Entry 6G0J (X-ray diffraction, 2.10 A resolution); this record covers chain A.

== Chain A ==
Molecule: Serine/threonine-protein phosphatase PP1-alpha catalytic subunit
Source organism: Homo sapiens
Notes: EC 3.1.3.16
Reference sequence: P62136 (PP1A_HUMAN); residue numbers follow UniProt; this construct covers 1-330
Chain sequence (331 residues; each row starts with the number of its first residue; numbering starts at 0):
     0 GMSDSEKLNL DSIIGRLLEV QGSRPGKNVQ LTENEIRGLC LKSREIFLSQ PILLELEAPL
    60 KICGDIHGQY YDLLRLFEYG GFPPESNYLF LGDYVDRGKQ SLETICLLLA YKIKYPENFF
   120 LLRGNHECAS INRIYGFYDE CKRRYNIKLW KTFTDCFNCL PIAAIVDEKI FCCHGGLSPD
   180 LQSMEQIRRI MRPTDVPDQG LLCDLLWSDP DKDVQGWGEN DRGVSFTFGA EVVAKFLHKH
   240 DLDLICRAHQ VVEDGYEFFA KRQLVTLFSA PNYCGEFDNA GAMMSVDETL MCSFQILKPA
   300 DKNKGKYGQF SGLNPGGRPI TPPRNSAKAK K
Not modelled in the structure: 0-6, 20-24, 299-330
Sequence notes: expression tag (0)
Modified residues: C127 (S-hydroxycysteine; CSO); C273 (S-hydroxycysteine; CSO)
Metal / ion sites: Fe ion site 1: D64, H66, D92 (together with phosphate ion); Mn2+ site 1: D64, H66, D92 (together with phosphate ion); Fe ion site 2: D92, N124, H173, H248 (together with phosphate ion); Mn2+ site 2: D92, N124, H173, H248 (together with phosphate ion)
Ligand contacts:
  - , molecule 1: D64, D92, N124, H125, H173, H248
  - , molecule 2: D64, H66, D92, R96, H125, H173, Y272
What the authors report for this chain:
  - Fe ion coordination: D64, H66, D92
  - Mn2+ coordination: D92, N124, H173, H248
  - binding site for phosphate ion: R96
  - conformationally variable residues (side-chain flip): Y134
  - contacts within the chain: R96-Y134 (water-mediated contact)
  - post-translational modification sites: C127, C273

== Summary ==
Chain A binds compounds FE/MN. D64, H66 and D92 coordinate Fe ion site 1. D64, H66 and D92 form the Mn2+ site
1. From the paper: a binding site for phosphate ion at R96; Mn2+ coordination by D92, N124 and H173 among
others.
Chain A is Serine/threonine-protein phosphatase PP1-alpha catalytic subunit (Homo sapiens); the structure,
Inactive Fe-PP1, was determined by X-ray diffraction, deposited together with 6G0I.
